8XOW - chains f5 and W5 of the 36 polymer chains in the assembly; structure by electron microscopy, 3.32 A resolution.

# Chain f5
Protein: Head-tail connector protein FII
Organism: Escherichia phage Lambda
UniProt: P03714 (FII_LAMBD); residues 1-117 here = UniProt positions 1-117
Amino-acid sequence (117 residues; each row starts with the number of its first residue):
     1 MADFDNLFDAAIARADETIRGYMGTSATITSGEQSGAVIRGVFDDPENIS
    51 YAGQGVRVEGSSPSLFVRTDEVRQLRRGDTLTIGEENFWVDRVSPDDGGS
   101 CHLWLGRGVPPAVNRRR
Unresolved in the structure: 1-2, 117

# Chain W5
Protein: Head completion protein
Organism: Escherichia phage Lambda
UniProt: P68660 (HCP_LAMBD); residues 1-68 here = UniProt positions 1-68
Amino-acid sequence (68 residues; row label = number of the first residue in the row):
     1 MTRQEELAAARAALHDLMTGKRVATVQKDGRRVEFTATSVSDLKKYIAEL
    51 EVQTGMTQRRRGPAGFYV
Unresolved in the structure: 1

# Interface between chain f5 and chain W5
Pairs across the interface - 11 pairs, chain f5 then chain W5:
  Ile19(f5) with Lys28(W5)
  Tyr22(f5) with Val23(W5); Phe35(W5), hydrophobic
  Met23(f5) with Val26(W5), hydrophobic; Lys28(W5); Arg31(W5)
  Val42(f5) with Arg31(W5)
  Phe43(f5) with Arg31(W5)
  Asp44(f5) with Arg31(W5)
  Phe66(f5) with Lys28(W5)
  His102(f5) with Lys28(W5)
Also at the interface, not in a pair above, chain f5 (10 interface residues in all): Arg14, Thr18
Also at the interface, not in a pair above, chain W5 (8 interface residues in all): Gly20, Lys21, Gln27

# In short
10 residues of chain f5 face 8 of chain W5 across their interface.
Here chain f5 is Head-tail connector protein FII and chain W5 is Head completion protein, both from
Escherichia phage Lambda. Entry 8XOW (Mature virion portal of bacteriophage lambda) was determined by electron
microscopy together with 8XOT, 8XOU, 8XPM and 8XQB from the same study.
